PDB entry 9E76 | electron microscopy, 3.40 A resolution | chains C and D of the 19 polymer chains in the assembly

[Chain C]
Molecule: V-type proton ATPase subunit c''
Organism: Saccharomyces cerevisiae
UniProt: P23968 (VATO_YEAST); residue numbers follow UniProt; this construct covers 1-213
Chain sequence (213 residues; numbered 1 to 213; the number before each row is that of its first residue):
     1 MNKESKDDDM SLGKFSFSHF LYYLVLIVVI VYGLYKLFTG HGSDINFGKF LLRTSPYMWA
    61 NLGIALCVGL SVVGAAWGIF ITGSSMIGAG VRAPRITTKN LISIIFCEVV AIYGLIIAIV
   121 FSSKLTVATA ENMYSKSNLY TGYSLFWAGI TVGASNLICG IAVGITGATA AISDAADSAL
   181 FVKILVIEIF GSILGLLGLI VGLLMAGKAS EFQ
Disordered / not traced: 1-15
Curated features (UniProtKB/Swiss-Prot):
  - site: Glu108 (Essential for proton translocation)
  - mutagenesis: Glu108 (E108D: Partial inactivation; E108L/Q/V: Inactivation)

[Chain D]
Molecule: V-type proton ATPase subunit c'
Organism: Saccharomyces cerevisiae
UniProt: P32842 (VATL2_YEAST); residue numbers follow UniProt; this construct covers 1-164
Chain sequence (164 residues; each row starts with the number of its first residue):
     1 MSTQLASNIY APLYAPFFGF AGCAAAMVLS CLGAAIGTAK SGIGIAGIGT FKPELIMKSL
    61 IPVVMSGILA IYGLVVAVLI AGNLSPTEDY TLFNGFMHLS CGLCVGFACL SSGYAIGMVG
   121 DVGVRKYMHQ PRLFVGIVLI LIFSEVLGLY GMIVALILNT RGSE
Disordered / not traced: 1-6
Curated features (UniProtKB/Swiss-Prot):
  - site: Glu145 (Essential for proton translocation)
  - mutagenesis: Glu145 (E145D: Partial inactivation; E145L/Q: Inactivation)

[How chain C and chain D interact]
Contacting residue pairs (50):
  Gly48(C) with Tyr14(D)
  Leu51(C) with Tyr14(D), hydrophobic; Phe17(D), hydrophobic
  Leu52(C) with Leu13(D), hydrophobic; Tyr14(D)
  Lys136(C) with Leu13(D); Pro86(D); Glu88(D), hydrogen bond (side chain-backbone)
  Leu139(C) with Leu13(D), hydrophobic
  Tyr140(C) with Phe20(D); Leu84(D); Ser85(D); Pro86(D), hydrophobic
  Tyr143(C) with Leu13(D); Tyr14(D); Phe17(D), hydrophobic
  Ser144(C) with Phe20(D)
  Trp147(C) with Phe17(D), hydrogen bond (side chain-backbone); Phe20(D); Ala21(D), hydrophobic; Ala24(D), hydrophobic
  Thr151(C) with Ala24(D); Met27(D); Val28(D)
  Ala154(C) with Val28(D), hydrophobic
  Ile158(C) with Val28(D); Cys31(D); Leu32(D), hydrophobic; Ala35(D), hydrophobic
  Ala162(C) with Ala35(D), hydrophobic
  Thr169(C) with Ala46(D)
  Ser173(C) with Ala46(D)
  Ala176(C) with Thr50(D)
  Leu180(C) with Gly49(D); Ile56(D), hydrophobic
  Lys183(C) with Pro53(D), hydrogen bond (side chain-backbone)
  Val186(C) with Leu60(D), hydrophobic
  Ile187(C) with Gly42(D); Ile45(D), hydrophobic; Leu60(D), hydrophobic
  Leu194(C) with Ala34(D), hydrophobic; Ala35(D); Ala70(D), hydrophobic
  Val201(C) with Met27(D), hydrophobic; Leu74(D), hydrophobic
  Leu204(C) with Val78(D), hydrophobic
  Met205(C) with Phe20(D); Cys23(D), hydrogen bond
  Lys208(C) with Leu84(D); Pro86(D)
Other interface residues (no listed pair), chain C (33 interface residues in all): Tyr134, Ser137, Phe146, Ser155, Ile165, Ile184, Phe190, Leu197
Other interface residues (no listed pair), chain D (38 interface residues in all): Pro16, Phe18, Thr38, Ile43, Met57, Val63, Val64, Ala77, Ala81, Asp89

[Summary]
33 residues of chain C face 38 of chain D across their interface; the contacts include 4 hydrogen bonds. Polar
pairs include Lys136(C)-Glu88(D), Trp147(C)-Phe17(D) and Lys183(C)-Pro53(D). UniProt lists one mutagenesis
site on chain C; one mutagenesis site on chain D.
Here chain C is V-type proton ATPase subunit c'' and chain D is V-type proton ATPase subunit c', both from
Saccharomyces cerevisiae. Entry 9E76 (Yeast V-ATPase Vo proton channel bound to nanobody 1WVA25) was
determined by electron microscopy, deposited together with 9E7L and 9MJ4.
